Entry 5W1S (X-ray diffraction, 3.81 A resolution); this record covers chains D and E of the 7 polymer chains in the assembly.

== Chain D ==
Name: DNA-directed RNA polymerase subunit beta'
From: Escherichia coli (strain K12)
Notes: EC 2.7.7.6
UniProtKB: P0A8T7 (RPOC_ECOLI); residues 1-1407 here = UniProt positions 1-1407
Chain sequence (1407 residues; row label = number of the first residue in the row):
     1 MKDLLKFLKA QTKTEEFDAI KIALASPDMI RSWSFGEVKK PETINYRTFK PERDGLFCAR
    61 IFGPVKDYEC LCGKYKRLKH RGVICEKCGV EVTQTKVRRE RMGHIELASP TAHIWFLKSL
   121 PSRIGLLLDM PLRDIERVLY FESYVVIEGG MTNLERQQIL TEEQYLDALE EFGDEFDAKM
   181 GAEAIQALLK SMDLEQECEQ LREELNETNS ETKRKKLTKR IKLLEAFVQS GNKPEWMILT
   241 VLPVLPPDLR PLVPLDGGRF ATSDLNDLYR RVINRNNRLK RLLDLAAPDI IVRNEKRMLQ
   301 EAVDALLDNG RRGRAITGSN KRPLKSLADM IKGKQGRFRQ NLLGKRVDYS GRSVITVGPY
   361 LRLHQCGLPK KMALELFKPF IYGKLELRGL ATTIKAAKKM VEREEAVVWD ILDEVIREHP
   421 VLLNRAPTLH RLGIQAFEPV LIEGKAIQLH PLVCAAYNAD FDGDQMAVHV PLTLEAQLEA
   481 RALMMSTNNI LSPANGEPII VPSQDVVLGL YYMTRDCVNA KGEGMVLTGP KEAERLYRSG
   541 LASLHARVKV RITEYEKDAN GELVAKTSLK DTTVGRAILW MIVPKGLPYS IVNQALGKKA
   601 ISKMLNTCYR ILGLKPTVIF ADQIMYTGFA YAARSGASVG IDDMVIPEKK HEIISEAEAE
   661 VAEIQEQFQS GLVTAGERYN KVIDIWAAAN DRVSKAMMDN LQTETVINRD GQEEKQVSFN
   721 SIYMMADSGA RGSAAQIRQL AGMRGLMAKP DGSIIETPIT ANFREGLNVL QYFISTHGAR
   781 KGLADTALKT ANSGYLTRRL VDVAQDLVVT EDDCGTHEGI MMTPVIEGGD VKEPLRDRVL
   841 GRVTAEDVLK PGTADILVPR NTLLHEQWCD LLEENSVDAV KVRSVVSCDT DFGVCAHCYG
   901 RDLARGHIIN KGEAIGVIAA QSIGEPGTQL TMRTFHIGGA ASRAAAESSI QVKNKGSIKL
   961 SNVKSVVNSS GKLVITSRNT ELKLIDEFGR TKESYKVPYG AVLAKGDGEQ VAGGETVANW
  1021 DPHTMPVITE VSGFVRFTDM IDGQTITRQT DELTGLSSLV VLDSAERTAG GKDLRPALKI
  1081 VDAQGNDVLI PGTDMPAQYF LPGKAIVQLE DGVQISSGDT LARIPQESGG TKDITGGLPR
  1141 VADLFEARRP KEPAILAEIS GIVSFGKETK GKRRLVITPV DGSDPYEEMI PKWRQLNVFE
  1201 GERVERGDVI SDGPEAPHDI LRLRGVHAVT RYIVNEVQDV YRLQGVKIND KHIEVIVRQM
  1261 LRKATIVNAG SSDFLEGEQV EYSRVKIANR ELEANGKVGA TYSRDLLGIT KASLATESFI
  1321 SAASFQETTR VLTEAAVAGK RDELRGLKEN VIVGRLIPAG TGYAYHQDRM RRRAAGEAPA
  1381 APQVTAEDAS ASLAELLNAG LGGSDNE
Not modelled in the structure: 1-7, 937-1132, 1377-1407
UniProt features mapped onto this chain:
  - binding site (Zn(2+)): Cys-70, Cys-72, Cys-85, Cys-88, Cys-814, Cys-888, Cys-895, Cys-898
  - binding site (Mg(2+)): Asp-460, Asp-462, Asp-464
  - modified residue: Lys-983 (N6-acetyllysine)
  - mutagenesis: Gln-504 (Q504P: Resistant to antibiotics salinamide A and B), Asn-690 (N690D: Resistant to antibiotics salinamide A and B), Met-697 (M697V: Resistant to antibiotics salinamide A and B), Ala-735 (A735T: Resistant to antibiotics salinamide A and B), Arg-738 (R738C/H/P/S: Resistant to antibiotics salinamide A and B), Ala-748 (A748E: Resistant to antibiotics salinamide A and B), Pro-758 (P758S/T: Resistant to antibiotics salinamide A and B), Phe-763 (F763C: Resistant to antibiotics salinamide A and B), Ser-775 (S775A: Resistant to antibiotics salinamide A and B), Ala-779 (A779T/V: Resistant to antibiotics salinamide A and B), Arg-780 (R780C: Resistant to antibiotics salinamide A and B), Gly-782 (G782A/C: Resistant to antibiotics salinamide A and B), 1 further mutagenesis entry in UniProt

== Chain E ==
Name: DNA-directed RNA polymerase subunit omega
From: Escherichia coli (strain K12)
Notes: EC 2.7.7.6
UniProtKB: P0A800 (RPOZ_ECOLI); numbering as in UniProt (aligned over 1-91)
Chain sequence (91 residues; each row starts with the number of its first residue):
     1 MARVTVQDAV EKIGNRFDLV LVAARRARQM QVGGKDPLVP EENDKTTVIA LREIEEGLIN
    61 NQILDVRERQ EQQEQEAAEL QAVTAIAEGR R
Not modelled in the structure: 1, 91

== Chain D / chain E interface ==
Contacting residue pairs - 59 pairs, chain D then chain E:
  His-364(D) / Arg-3(E)
  His-364(D) / Val-4(E)
  Glu-414(D) / Lys-45(E)  hydrogen bond (backbone-side chain)
  Val-415(D) / Lys-45(E)  hydrogen bond (backbone-side chain)
  Arg-417(D) / Asn-43(E)
  Arg-417(D) / Asp-44(E)  salt bridge
  Arg-417(D) / Lys-45(E)
  Glu-418(D) / Arg-3(E)  salt bridge
  Glu-418(D) / Asp-44(E)
  Glu-418(D) / Lys-45(E)
  Glu-418(D) / Thr-47(E)
  Glu-418(D) / Val-48(E)
  Arg-431(D) / Arg-16(E)
  Glu-438(D) / Arg-3(E)  salt bridge
  Leu-474(D) / Ala-27(E)  hydrophobic
  Leu-474(D) / Arg-28(E)
  Leu-474(D) / Gln-31(E)
  Glu-475(D) / Arg-28(E)  salt bridge
  Gln-477(D) / Thr-47(E)  hydrogen bond
  Leu-478(D) / Val-20(E)
  Leu-478(D) / Ala-23(E)
  Leu-478(D) / Ala-24(E)  hydrophobic
  Leu-478(D) / Thr-47(E)
  Leu-478(D) / Leu-51(E)  hydrophobic
  Glu-479(D) / Val-20(E)
  Arg-481(D) / Arg-3(E)  hydrogen bond (side chain-backbone)
  Arg-481(D) / Val-6(E)
  Arg-481(D) / Thr-47(E)
  Arg-481(D) / Val-48(E)
  Arg-481(D) / Leu-51(E)
  Ala-482(D) / Val-6(E)  hydrophobic
  Ala-482(D) / Arg-16(E)
  Ala-482(D) / Val-20(E)  hydrophobic
  Leu-483(D) / Arg-16(E)
  Leu-483(D) / Phe-17(E)  hydrophobic
  Thr-487(D) / Val-4(E)  hydrogen bond (side chain-backbone)
  Thr-487(D) / Thr-5(E)
  Asn-488(D) / Val-6(E)  hydrogen bond (side chain-backbone)
  Asn-489(D) / Arg-16(E)
  Leu-614(D) / Thr-5(E)
  Leu-614(D) / Gln-7(E)
  Lys-615(D) / Thr-5(E)
  Lys-615(D) / Gln-7(E)
  Lys-615(D) / Asp-8(E)
  Leu-903(D) / Arg-16(E)
  Arg-905(D) / Val-10(E)
  Arg-905(D) / Gly-14(E)
  Arg-905(D) / Arg-16(E)
  His-907(D) / Gln-7(E)
  His-907(D) / Glu-11(E)  salt bridge
  Asn-910(D) / Gly-14(E)
  Asn-910(D) / Asn-15(E)  hydrogen bond (side chain-backbone)
  Asn-910(D) / Arg-16(E)
  Lys-911(D) / Asn-15(E)
  Lys-911(D) / Phe-17(E)
  Gly-912(D) / Phe-17(E)
  Glu-913(D) / Phe-17(E)
  Gly-1360(D) / Phe-17(E)
  Thr-1361(D) / Leu-21(E)
Also at the interface, not in a pair above, chain D (36 interface residues in all): Arg-362, Ile-416, Thr-473, Met-485, Val-618, Ala-904, Ala-1364
Also at the interface, not in a pair above, chain E (28 interface residues in all): Leu-19, Glu-42, Thr-46

== In short ==
36 residues of chain D and 28 residues of chain E are in contact, with 7 hydrogen bonds and 5 salt bridges.
Polar pairs include Arg-417(D)/Asp-44(E), Glu-418(D)/Arg-3(E) and Glu-438(D)/Arg-3(E). UniProt lists 8
Zn2+-binding residues, 3 Mg2+-binding residues and 13 mutagenesis sites on chain D.
Here chain D is DNA-directed RNA polymerase subunit beta' and chain E is DNA-directed RNA polymerase subunit
omega, both from Escherichia coli (strain K12). Entry 5W1S (X-ray crystal structure of Escherichia coli RNA
polymerase and TraR complex) was determined by X-ray diffraction (same publication as 5VSW and 5W1T).
